Entry 6SGX (electron microscopy, 3.70 A resolution); this record covers chains C and F of the 5 polymer chains in the assembly.

== Chain C ==
Molecule: ESX-3 secretion system protein EccD3
Source organism: Mycobacterium smegmatis (strain ATCC 700084 / mc(2)155)
Reference sequence: A0QQ46 (ECCD3_MYCS2); residue numbers follow UniProt; this construct covers 8-472
Amino-acid sequence (465 residues; row label = number of the first residue in the row):
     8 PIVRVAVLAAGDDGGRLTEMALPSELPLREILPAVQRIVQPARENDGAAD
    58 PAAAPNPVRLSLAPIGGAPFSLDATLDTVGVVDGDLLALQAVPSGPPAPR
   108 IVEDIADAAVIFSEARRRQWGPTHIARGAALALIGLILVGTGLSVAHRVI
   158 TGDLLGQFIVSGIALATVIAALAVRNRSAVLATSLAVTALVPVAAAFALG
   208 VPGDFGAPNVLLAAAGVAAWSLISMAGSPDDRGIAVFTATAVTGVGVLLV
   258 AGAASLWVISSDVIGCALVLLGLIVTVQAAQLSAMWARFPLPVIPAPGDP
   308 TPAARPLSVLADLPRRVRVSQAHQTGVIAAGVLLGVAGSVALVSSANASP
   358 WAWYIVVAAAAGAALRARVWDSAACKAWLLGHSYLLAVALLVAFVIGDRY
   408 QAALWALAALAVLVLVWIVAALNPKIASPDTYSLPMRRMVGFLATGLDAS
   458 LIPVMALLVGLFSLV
Unresolved in the structure: 17-20, 48-64, 212-213, 437-440

== Chain F ==
Molecule: ESX-3 secretion system protein EccC3
Source organism: Mycobacterium smegmatis (strain ATCC 700084 / mc(2)155)
Reference sequence: A0QQ40 (ECCC3_MYCS2); residues 2-402 here = UniProt positions 2-402
Amino-acid sequence (401 residues; row label = number of the first residue in the row):
     2 SRLIFEHQRRLTPPTTRKGTITIEPPPQLPRVVPPSLLRRVLPFLIVILI
    52 VGMIVALFATGMRLISPTMLFFPFVLLLAATALYRGGDNKMRTEEVDAER
   102 ADYLRYLSVVRDNVRAHAAEQRAALEWSHPEPEVLATIPGTRRQWERDPR
   152 DRDFLVLRAGRHDVPLDAALKVKDTADEIDLEPVAHSALRGLLDVQRTVR
   202 DAPTGLDVAKLARITVIGEADEARAAIRAWIAQAVTWHDPTMLGVALAAP
   252 DLESGDWSWLKWLPHVDVPNEADGVGPARYLTTSTAELRERLAPALADRP
   302 LFPAESGAALKHLLVVLDDPDADPDDIARKPGLTGVTVIHRTTELPNREQ
   352 YPDPERPILRVADGRIERWQVGGWQPCVDVADAMSAAEAAHIARRLSRWD
   402 S
Unresolved in the structure: 45-91, 299-310, 331-333, 373-374

== How chain C and chain F interact ==
Contacting residue pairs - 24 pairs, chain C then chain F:
  Ile9(C) - Val276(F)
  Val10(C) - Ser2(F)
  Arg11(C) - Lys262(F)
  Arg11(C) - Val276(F)
  Glu26(C) - Lys262(F)  salt bridge
  Glu26(C) - Trp263(F)
  Ala28(C) - Val276(F)  hydrophobic
  Val89(C) - Ser2(F)
  Val89(C) - Leu4(F)  hydrophobic
  Val89(C) - Arg399(F)
  Asp90(C) - Ser2(F)  hydrogen bond (backbone-backbone)
  Asp90(C) - Arg3(F)
  Asp90(C) - Ser398(F)  hydrogen bond (backbone-side chain)
  Asp90(C) - Arg399(F)  hydrogen bond (backbone-backbone)
  Gly91(C) - Arg395(F)
  Asp92(C) - Arg399(F)  salt bridge
  Leu93(C) - Arg395(F)
  Val300(C) - Ser188(F)
  Ile301(C) - Pro184(F)  hydrophobic
  Pro302(C) - Pro184(F)
  Pro304(C) - Asp181(F)
  Pro309(C) - Arg191(F)
  Ala311(C) - Asp195(F)
  Leu317(C) - Val196(F)  hydrophobic
Also at the interface, not in a pair above, chain C (22 interface residues in all): Ala13, Leu24, Asp84, Thr308, Leu314
Also at the interface, not in a pair above, chain F (20 interface residues in all): Leu30, Arg201, Gly275, Gly277, Arg280

== Summary ==
22 residues of chain C and 20 residues of chain F are in contact, with 3 hydrogen bonds and 2 salt bridges.
Among the polar pairs are Glu26(C)-Lys262(F), Asp92(C)-Arg399(F) and Asp90(C)-Ser398(F).
Here chain C is ESX-3 secretion system protein EccD3 and chain F is ESX-3 secretion system protein EccC3, both
from Mycobacterium smegmatis (strain ATCC 700084 / mc(2)155). Entry 6SGX (Structure of protomer 1 of the ESX-3
core complex) was determined by electron microscopy, deposited together with 6SGW, 6SGY and 6SGZ.
